8EA0 - chain A; structure by electron microscopy, 2.56 A resolution.

Chain A:
Name: Muscarinic acetylcholine receptor M3
Source organism: Homo sapiens
UniProt: P20309 (ACM3_HUMAN); the construct lacks a stretch of the UniProt sequence and is renumbered around it, so the offset changes along the chain: 46-265 = UniProt 46-265; 446-463 = UniProt 266-283; 464-590 = UniProt 464-590
Chain sequence (568 residues; each row starts with the number of its first residue; note: 180 numbers in that range are skipped by the numbering (no residue carries them; nothing is unmodelled there)):
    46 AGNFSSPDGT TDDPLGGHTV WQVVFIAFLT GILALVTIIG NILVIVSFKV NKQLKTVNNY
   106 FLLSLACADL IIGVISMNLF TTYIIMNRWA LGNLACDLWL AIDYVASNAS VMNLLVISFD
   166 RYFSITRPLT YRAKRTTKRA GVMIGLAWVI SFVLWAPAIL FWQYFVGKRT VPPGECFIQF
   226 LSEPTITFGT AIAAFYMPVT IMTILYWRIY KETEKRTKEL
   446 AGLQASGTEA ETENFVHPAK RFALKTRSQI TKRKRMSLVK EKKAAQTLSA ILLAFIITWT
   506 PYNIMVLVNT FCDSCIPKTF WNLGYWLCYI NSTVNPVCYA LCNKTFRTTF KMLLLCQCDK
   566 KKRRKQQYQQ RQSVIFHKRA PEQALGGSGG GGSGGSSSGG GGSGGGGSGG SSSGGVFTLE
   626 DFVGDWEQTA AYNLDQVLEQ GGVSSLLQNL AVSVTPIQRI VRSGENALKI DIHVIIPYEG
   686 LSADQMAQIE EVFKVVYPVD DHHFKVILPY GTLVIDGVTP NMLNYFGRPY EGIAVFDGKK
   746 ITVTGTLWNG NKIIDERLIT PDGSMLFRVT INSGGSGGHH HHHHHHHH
Disordered / not traced: 46-58, 446-485, 564-793
Disulfides: C141-C221, C517-C520
Construct notes: expression tag (591-793)
Small-molecule neighbours: Iperoxo (IXO; 4-(4,5-dihydro-1,2-oxazol-3-yloxy)-N,N,N-trimethylbut-2-yn-1-aminium): D148, Y149, S152, N153, V156, W200, A239, F240, W504, Y507, N508, Y530, C533, Y534

In short:
Chain A binds Iperoxo.
Chain A is Muscarinic acetylcholine receptor M3 (Homo sapiens); the structure, CryoEM structure of
miniGq-coupled hM3R in complex with iperoxo (local refinement), was determined by electron microscopy,
deposited together with 8E9W, 8E9X, 8E9Y and 8E9Z.
